6HGR - chains A and B; structure by X-ray diffraction, 1.52 A resolution.

== Chain A (and B) ==
Protein: Adenine phosphoribosyltransferase
From: Homo sapiens
Notes: EC 2.4.2.7; chain B of this document is another copy of the same molecule, construct and numbering; everything in this record applies to it too
UniProt: P07741 (APT_HUMAN); numbering as in UniProt (aligned over 3-180)
Sequence (178 residues; row label = number of the first residue in the row):
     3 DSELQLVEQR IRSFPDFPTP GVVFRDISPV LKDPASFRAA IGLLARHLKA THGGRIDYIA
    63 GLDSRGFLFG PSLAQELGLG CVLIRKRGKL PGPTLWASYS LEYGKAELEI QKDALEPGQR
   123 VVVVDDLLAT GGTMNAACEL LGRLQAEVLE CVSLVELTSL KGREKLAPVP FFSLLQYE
Not modelled in the structure: 102-106 (chain B: fully traced)
Small-molecule neighbours: inosinic acid (IMP): Val25, Phe26, Arg27, Arg67, Asp127, Asp128, Leu129, Leu130, Ala131, Thr132, Gly133, Gly134, Thr135, Leu159
UniProt features mapped onto this chain:
  - modified residue: Ser4 (Phosphoserine), Ser15 (Phosphoserine), Ser30 (Phosphoserine), Tyr60 (Phosphotyrosine), Ser66 (Phosphoserine), Lys114 (N6-acetyllysine), Thr135 (Phosphothreonine)
What the authors report for this chain:
  - binding site for inosinic acid: Arg27
  - conformationally variable residues (order/disorder transition, side-chain flip): Arg67, Ser100 to Lys107
  - catalytic residues: Glu104, Tyr105 (from molecular simulation)

== Interface between chain A and chain B ==
Pairs across the interface (67):
  Arg14(A) with Gln113(B), hydrogen bond; Asp115(B), salt bridge
  Phe16(A) with Pro93(B), hydrophobic; Gly94(B)
  Phe19(A) with Leu92(B); Pro93(B), hydrophobic
  Phe26(A) with Lys91(B); Pro93(B), hydrophobic
  Asp28(A) with Gln113(B), hydrogen bond
  Ser30(A) with Gln113(B)
  Leu33(A) with Pro73(B), hydrophobic; Gly82(B); Cys83(B), hydrogen bond (backbone-backbone)
  Lys34(A) with Tyr60(B); Gly82(B); Cys83(B), hydrogen bond (backbone-backbone); Asp115(B); Ala116(B), hydrogen bond (side chain-backbone)
  Pro36(A) with Gln77(B), hydrogen bond (backbone-side chain); Gly80(B); Leu81(B); Gly82(B)
  Phe39(A) with Pro73(B), hydrophobic; Gln77(B)
  Arg40(A) with Gln77(B), hydrogen bond
  Tyr60(A) with Lys34(B)
  Asp65(A) with Ser66(B), hydrogen bond
  Ser66(A) with Asp65(B), hydrogen bond; Ser66(B), hydrogen bond; Phe69(B); Arg87(B), hydrogen bond
  Arg67(A) with Arg87(B)
  Phe69(A) with Ser66(B); Phe69(B); Leu70(B), hydrophobic
  Leu70(A) with Phe69(B), hydrophobic; Pro73(B); Leu85(B), hydrophobic
  Pro73(A) with Leu33(B), hydrophobic; Phe39(B), hydrophobic; Leu70(B)
  Ser74(A) with Ser74(B), hydrogen bond
  Gln77(A) with Pro36(B), hydrogen bond (side chain-backbone); Phe39(B); Arg40(B)
  Gly80(A) with Pro36(B)
  Leu81(A) with Pro36(B)
  Gly82(A) with Leu33(B); Lys34(B); Pro36(B)
  Cys83(A) with Leu33(B), hydrogen bond (backbone-backbone); Lys34(B), hydrogen bond (backbone-backbone)
  Leu85(A) with Ser30(B); Leu70(B), hydrophobic
  Arg87(A) with Ser66(B), hydrogen bond; Arg67(B)
  Leu92(A) with Phe19(B)
  Pro93(A) with Phe16(B), hydrophobic; Phe19(B), hydrophobic; Phe26(B), hydrophobic
  Gly94(A) with Phe16(B)
  Gln113(A) with Arg14(B), hydrogen bond; Asp28(B), hydrogen bond; Ser30(B), hydrogen bond
  Asp115(A) with Arg14(B), salt bridge; Lys34(B)
  Ala116(A) with Lys34(B), hydrogen bond (backbone-side chain)
Other interface residues (no listed pair), chain A (36 interface residues in all): Val84, Gly90, Lys91, Leu117
Other interface residues (no listed pair), chain B (35 interface residues in all): Val84, Gly90

== Summary ==
36 residues of chain A and 35 residues of chain B are in contact, with 20 hydrogen bonds and 2 salt bridges.
Among the polar pairs are Arg14(A)-Asp115(B), Arg14(A)-Gln113(B) and Asp28(A)-Gln113(B). Ligands of chain A:
inosinic acid. From the paper: catalytic residues Glu104(A) and Tyr105(A); a binding site for inosinic acid at
Arg27(A).
Both chains are Adenine phosphoribosyltransferase (Homo sapiens). Entry 6HGR (Crystal Structure of Human APRT
wild type in complex with IMP) was determined by X-ray diffraction together with 6HGP, 6HGQ and 6HGS from the
same study.
